PDB entry 6GCB | X-ray diffraction, 1.79 A resolution | chains A and B

[Chain A (and B)]
Name: Glutathione transferase Xi 3 from Trametes versicolor
Source organism: Trametes versicolor
Notes: chain B of this document is another copy of the same molecule, construct and numbering; everything in this record applies to it too
Chain sequence (325 residues; numbered 1 to 325; the number before each row is that of its first residue):
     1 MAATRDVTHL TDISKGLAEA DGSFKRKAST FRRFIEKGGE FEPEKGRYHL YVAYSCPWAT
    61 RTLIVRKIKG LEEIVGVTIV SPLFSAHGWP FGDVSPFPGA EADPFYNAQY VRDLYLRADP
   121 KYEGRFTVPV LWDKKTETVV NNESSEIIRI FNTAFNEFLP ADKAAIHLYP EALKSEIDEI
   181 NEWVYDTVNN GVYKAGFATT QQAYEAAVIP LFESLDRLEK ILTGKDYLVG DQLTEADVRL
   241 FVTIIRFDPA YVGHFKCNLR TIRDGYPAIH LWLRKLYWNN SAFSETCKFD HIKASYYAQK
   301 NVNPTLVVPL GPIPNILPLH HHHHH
Unresolved in the structure: 1-26, 320-325 (chain B: 1-28, 320-325)
Ligand contacts: glutathione (GSH): Ser29, Cys56, Pro57, Trp58, Phe84, Trp89, Arg125, Phe126, Thr127, Val128, Pro129, Asn142, Glu143, Ser144, Tyr193
From the paper describing this entry:
  - catalytic residues: Cys56 (proposed by the authors, not directly observed)
  - binding site for glutathione: Trp89, Arg125, Val128, Glu143, Ser144
  - binding site for glutathione: Trp58, Phe84, Tyr193 (from molecular simulation)
  - mutagenesis - C56S: abolished catalytic activity on GS- derivatives
  - mutagenesis - C56S: increased catalytic activity on CDNB
  - mutagenesis - S295H (623-fold): decreased catalytic activity on GS-PAP

[Interface between chain A and chain B]
Contacting residue pairs (48):
  Gln201(A) with Val307(B); Val308(B), hydrogen bond (side chain-backbone)
  Tyr204(A) with Val307(B), hydrophobic; Val308(B); Pro309(B); Leu310(B), hydrogen bond (side chain-backbone)
  Glu205(A) with Leu310(B)
  Val208(A) with Leu310(B), hydrophobic
  Ile209(A) with Leu310(B), hydrophobic
  Lys256(A) with Asn303(B), hydrogen bond; Thr305(B); Val307(B); Pro309(B)
  Asn258(A) with Pro309(B); Gly311(B), hydrogen bond (side chain-backbone); Pro312(B)
  Leu259(A) with Leu310(B), hydrophobic; Gly311(B); Pro312(B); Ile313(B), hydrogen bond (backbone-backbone)
  Asp264(A) with Asp264(B)
  Asn301(A) with Pro304(B)
  Val302(A) with Pro304(B)
  Asn303(A) with Lys256(B), hydrogen bond
  Pro304(A) with Asn301(B); Val302(B); Pro304(B)
  Thr305(A) with Lys256(B)
  Val307(A) with Ala198(B); Gln201(B); Tyr204(B), hydrophobic; Lys256(B)
  Val308(A) with Gln201(B), hydrogen bond (backbone-side chain); Tyr204(B)
  Pro309(A) with Tyr204(B); Lys256(B); Asn258(B)
  Leu310(A) with Tyr204(B), hydrogen bond (backbone-side chain); Glu205(B); Val208(B), hydrophobic; Ile209(B), hydrophobic; Asn258(B); Leu259(B), hydrophobic
  Gly311(A) with Asn258(B), hydrogen bond (backbone-side chain); Leu259(B)
  Pro312(A) with Asn258(B); Leu259(B)
  Ile313(A) with Leu259(B), hydrogen bond (backbone-backbone)
Interface residues without a listed pair, chain A (27 interface residues in all): Ala198, Thr199, Thr200, Arg260, Tyr297, Leu306
Interface residues without a listed pair, chain B (27 interface residues in all): Thr199, Thr200, Arg260, Tyr297, Leu306

[Summary]
The chain A/chain B interface involves 27 residues from each chain, with 10 hydrogen bonds. Polar pairs
include Gln201(A)-Val308(B), Tyr204(A)-Leu310(B) and Lys256(A)-Asn303(B). Bound to chain A: glutathione. From
the paper: the catalytic residue Cys56(A); C56S of chain A abolishes catalytic activity on GS- derivatives.
Chain A and chain B are both Glutathione transferase Xi 3 from Trametes versicolor (Trametes versicolor); the
structure, Crystal structure of glutathione transferase Xi 3 from Trametes versicolor in complex with
glutathione, was determined by X-ray diffraction together with 6GC9, 6GCA and 6GCC from the same study.
